Entry 8X8K (X-ray diffraction, 2.10 A resolution); this record covers chain A.

[Chain A]
Molecule: Starch-binding domain-containing protein 1
Source organism: Homo sapiens
Notes: fragment: CBM20 domain
UniProt: O95210 (STBD1_HUMAN); residues 260-358 here = UniProt positions 260-358
Sequence (99 residues; each row starts with the number of its first residue):
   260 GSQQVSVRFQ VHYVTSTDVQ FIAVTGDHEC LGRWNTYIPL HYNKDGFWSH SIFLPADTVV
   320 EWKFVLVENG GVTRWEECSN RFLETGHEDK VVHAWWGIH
Not modelled in the structure: 260-261
UniProt features mapped onto this chain:
  - mutagenesis: Trp293 (W293G/L: Abolishes GYS2- and glycogen-binding, and leads to rapid degradation)

[Summary]
From UniProt: one mutagenesis site.
Chain A is Starch-binding domain-containing protein 1 (Homo sapiens); the structure, Crystal structure of
STBD1 CBM20 domain in complex with maltotetraose, was determined by X-ray diffraction (same publication as
8X8A).
